Entry 1MFW (X-ray diffraction, 1.60 A resolution); this record covers chain A.

# Chain A
Protein: Doublecortin-like kinase (N-TERMINAL domain)
From: Homo sapiens
Notes: fragment: (N-Terminal Domain), Residues 49-154
Reference sequence: O15075 (DCAK1_HUMAN); residue numbers follow UniProt; this construct covers 49-154
Chain sequence (107 residues; row label = number of the first residue in the row):
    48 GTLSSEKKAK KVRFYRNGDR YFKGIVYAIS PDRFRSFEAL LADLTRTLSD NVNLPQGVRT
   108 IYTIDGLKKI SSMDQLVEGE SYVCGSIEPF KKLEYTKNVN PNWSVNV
Disordered / not traced: 48
Modified residues: Mse120 (selenomethionine; parent Met)
Construct notes: cloning artifact (48); engineered mutation Mse120 (Leu in O15075)

# In short
Chain A is Doublecortin-like kinase (N-TERMINAL domain) (Homo sapiens); the structure, Structure of N-terminal
doublecortin domain from dclk: selenomethionine labeled protein, was determined by X-ray diffraction,
deposited together with 1MG4.
